PDB entry 1Q95 | X-ray diffraction, 2.46 A resolution | chains G and J of the 12 polymer chains in the assembly

# Chain G (and J)
Molecule: Aspartate carbamoyltransferase regulatory chain
From: Escherichia coli
Notes: chain J of this document is another copy of the same molecule, construct and numbering; everything in this record applies to it too
UniProt: P0A7F3 (PYRI_ECOLI); aligned to UniProt positions 1-153 over residues 1-153 (the alignment contains insertions or deletions, so no single offset holds)
Chain sequence (153 residues; each row starts with the number of its first residue):
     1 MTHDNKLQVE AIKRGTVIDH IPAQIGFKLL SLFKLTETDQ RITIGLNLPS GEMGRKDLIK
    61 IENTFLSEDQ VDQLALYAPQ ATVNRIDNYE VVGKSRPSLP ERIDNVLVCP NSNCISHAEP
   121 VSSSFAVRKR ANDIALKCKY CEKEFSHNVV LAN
Bound ions: Zn2+: Cys109, Cys114, Cys138, Cys141
Curated features (UniProtKB/Swiss-Prot):
  - binding site (Zn(2+)): Cys109, Cys114, Cys138, Cys141

# Chain G / chain J interface
Residue-residue contacts (50; chain G residue first):
  Asp4(G) - Glu10(J)
  Gln8(G) - Glu10(J)
  Gln8(G) - Arg41(J)  hydrogen bond
  Gln8(G) - Thr43(J)  hydrogen bond
  Val9(G) - Glu10(J)
  Glu10(G) - Gln8(J)
  Glu10(G) - Val9(J)  hydrogen bond (side chain-backbone)
  Glu10(G) - Glu10(J)
  Ala11(G) - Gln8(J)  hydrogen bond (backbone-side chain)
  Ile12(G) - Gln8(J)
  Gln24(G) - Thr36(J)
  Gln24(G) - Thr38(J)  hydrogen bond (side chain-backbone)
  Phe27(G) - Phe27(J)  hydrophobic
  Phe27(G) - Leu30(J)  hydrophobic
  Phe27(G) - Ser31(J)
  Phe27(G) - Thr36(J)
  Leu30(G) - Phe27(J)  hydrophobic
  Thr36(G) - Gln24(J)  hydrogen bond (backbone-side chain)
  Thr36(G) - Phe27(J)
  Thr36(G) - Leu46(J)
  Glu37(G) - Gln24(J)
  Thr38(G) - Gln24(J)
  Thr38(G) - Asn47(J)  hydrogen bond (backbone-side chain)
  Asp39(G) - Asn47(J)  hydrogen bond (backbone-side chain)
  Asp39(G) - Arg55(J)
  Gln40(G) - Asn47(J)  hydrogen bond (backbone-side chain)
  Arg41(G) - Lys6(J)
  Arg41(G) - Gln8(J)
  Arg41(G) - Leu46(J)
  Arg41(G) - Asn47(J)
  Arg41(G) - Leu48(J)
  Ile42(G) - Ile44(J)
  Ile42(G) - Gly45(J)
  Ile42(G) - Leu46(J)  hydrogen bond (backbone-backbone)
  Thr43(G) - Gln8(J)  hydrogen bond
  Thr43(G) - Ile44(J)
  Ile44(G) - Ile42(J)
  Ile44(G) - Thr43(J)
  Ile44(G) - Ile44(J)  hydrogen bond (backbone-backbone)
  Ile44(G) - Leu46(J)  hydrophobic
  Gly45(G) - Ile42(J)
  Leu46(G) - Thr36(J)
  Leu46(G) - Arg41(J)
  Leu46(G) - Ile42(J)  hydrogen bond (backbone-backbone)
  Asn47(G) - Thr38(J)
  Asn47(G) - Asp39(J)
  Asn47(G) - Gln40(J)
  Asn47(G) - Arg41(J)
  Leu48(G) - Arg41(J)
  Arg55(G) - Asp39(J)  salt bridge
Other interface residues (no listed pair), chain G (25 interface residues in all): Ser31, Pro49
Other interface residues (no listed pair), chain J (22 interface residues in all): Glu37

# In short
25 residues of chain G and 22 residues of chain J are in contact, with 13 hydrogen bonds and 1 salt bridge.
Polar contacts include Arg55(G)-Asp39(J), Gln8(G)-Arg41(J) and Gln8(G)-Thr43(J). Curated annotation (UniProt)
lists 4 Zn2+-binding residues on chain G.
Chain G and chain J are both Aspartate carbamoyltransferase regulatory chain (Escherichia coli); the
structure, Aspartate Transcarbamylase (ATCase) of Escherichia coli: A New Crystalline R State Bound to PALA,
or to ..., was determined by X-ray diffraction, deposited together with 1R0B.
